7KZV - chains U and Z of the 19 polymer chains in the assembly; structure by electron microscopy, 4.20 A resolution (low resolution: residue-level contacts below are approximate; hydrogen-bond / salt-bridge calls are withheld).

[Chain U]
Molecule: Fanconi anemia, complementation group I
From: Homo sapiens
Reference sequence: B7ZMF2 (B7ZMF2_HUMAN); residues 1-1328 here = UniProt positions 1-1328
Chain sequence (1328 residues; each row starts with the number of its first residue):
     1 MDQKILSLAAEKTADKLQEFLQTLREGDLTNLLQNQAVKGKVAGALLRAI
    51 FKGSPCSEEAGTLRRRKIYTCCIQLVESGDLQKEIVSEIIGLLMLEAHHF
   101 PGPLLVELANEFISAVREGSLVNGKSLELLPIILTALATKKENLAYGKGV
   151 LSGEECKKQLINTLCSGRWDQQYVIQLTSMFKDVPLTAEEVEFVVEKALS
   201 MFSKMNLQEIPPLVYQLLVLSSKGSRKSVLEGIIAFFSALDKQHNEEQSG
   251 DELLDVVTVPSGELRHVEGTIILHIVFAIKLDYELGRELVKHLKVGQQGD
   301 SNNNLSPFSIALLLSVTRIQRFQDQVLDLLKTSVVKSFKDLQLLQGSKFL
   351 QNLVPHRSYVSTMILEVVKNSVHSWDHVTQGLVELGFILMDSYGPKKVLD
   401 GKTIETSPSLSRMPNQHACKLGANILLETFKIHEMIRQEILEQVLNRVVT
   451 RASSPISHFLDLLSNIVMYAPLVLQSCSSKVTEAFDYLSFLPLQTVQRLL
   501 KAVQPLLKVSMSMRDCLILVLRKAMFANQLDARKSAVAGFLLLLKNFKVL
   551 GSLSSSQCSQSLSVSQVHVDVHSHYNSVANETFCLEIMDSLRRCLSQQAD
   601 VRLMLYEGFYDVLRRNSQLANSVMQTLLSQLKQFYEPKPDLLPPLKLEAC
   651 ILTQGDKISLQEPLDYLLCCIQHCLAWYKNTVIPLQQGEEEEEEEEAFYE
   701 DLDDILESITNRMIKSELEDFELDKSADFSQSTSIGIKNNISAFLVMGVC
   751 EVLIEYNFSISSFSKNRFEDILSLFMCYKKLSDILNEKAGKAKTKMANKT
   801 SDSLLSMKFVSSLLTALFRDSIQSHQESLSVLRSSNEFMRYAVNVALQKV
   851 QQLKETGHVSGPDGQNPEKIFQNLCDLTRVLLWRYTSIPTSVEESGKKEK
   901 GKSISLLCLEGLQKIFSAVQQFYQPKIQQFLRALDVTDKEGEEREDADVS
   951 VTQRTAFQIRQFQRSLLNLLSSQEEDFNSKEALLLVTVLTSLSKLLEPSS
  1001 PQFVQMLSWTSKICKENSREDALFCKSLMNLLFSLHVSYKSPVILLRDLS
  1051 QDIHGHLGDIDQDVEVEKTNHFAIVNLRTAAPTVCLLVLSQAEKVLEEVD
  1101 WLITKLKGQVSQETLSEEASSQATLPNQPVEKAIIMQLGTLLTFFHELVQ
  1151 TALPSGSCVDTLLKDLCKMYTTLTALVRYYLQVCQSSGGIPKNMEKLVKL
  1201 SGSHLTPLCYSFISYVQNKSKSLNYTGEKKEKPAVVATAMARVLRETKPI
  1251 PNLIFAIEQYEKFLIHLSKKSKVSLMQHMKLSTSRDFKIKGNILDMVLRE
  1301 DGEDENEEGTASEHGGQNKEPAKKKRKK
Not modelled in the structure: 145-150, 250-259, 400-407, 551-574, 685-695, 935-948, 1111-1125, 1222-1232, 1298-1328
Sequence notes: conflict Leu877 (Ile in B7ZMF2), Val1235 (Ala in B7ZMF2), Ser1274 (Asn in B7ZMF2)
Cystine bridges: Cys750-Cys777
What the authors report for this chain:
  - post-translational modification sites: Lys523 (proposed by the authors, not directly observed)
  - disease-associated variants - R1285Q: decreased catalytic activity on ubiquitinated FANCD2 in cells (citing earlier work)

[Chain Z]
Molecule: 58-nt DNA strand
Sequence (58 nucleotides; numbered 1 to 58; the number before each row is that of its first residue):
     1 GCAACTGCTACCTGTGCTAACCGCTATCCGAACGGAACGCCTGCTCTGAA
    51 CCTGTGCC
Not modelled in the structure: 1-29

[Chain U / chain Z interface]
Contacting residue pairs (6):
  Lys397(U) - DG48(Z)
  Lys397(U) - DA49(Z)
  Ser411(U) - DG48(Z)
  Lys1164(U) - DC46(Z)
  Lys1168(U) - DC46(Z)
  Lys1248(U) - DT45(Z)
Other interface residues (no listed pair), chain U (6 interface residues in all): Pro408
Other interface residues (no listed pair), chain Z (5 interface residues in all): DT47

[Summary]
6 residues of chain U face 5 of chain Z across their interface. The paper reports that R1285Q of chain U
reduces catalytic activity on ubiquitinated FANCD2 in cells; a modification site at Lys523(U).
Here chain U is Fanconi anemia, complementation group I (Homo sapiens) and chain Z is a 58-nt DNA strand.
Entry 7KZV (Structure of the human fanconi anaemia Core-UBE2T-ID-DNA complex in closed state) was determined
by electron microscopy, deposited together with 7KZP, 7KZQ, 7KZR, 7KZS and 7KZT.
